Entry 7RJC (electron microscopy, 3.30 A resolution); this record covers chains K and E of the 10 polymer chains in the assembly.

Chain K:
Name: Cytochrome b
Source organism: Candida albicans (strain SC5314 / ATCC MYA-2876)
Reference sequence: P0C8L0 (CYB_CANAL); numbering as in UniProt (aligned over 1-387)
Chain sequence (387 residues; numbered 1 to 387; the number before each row is that of its first residue):
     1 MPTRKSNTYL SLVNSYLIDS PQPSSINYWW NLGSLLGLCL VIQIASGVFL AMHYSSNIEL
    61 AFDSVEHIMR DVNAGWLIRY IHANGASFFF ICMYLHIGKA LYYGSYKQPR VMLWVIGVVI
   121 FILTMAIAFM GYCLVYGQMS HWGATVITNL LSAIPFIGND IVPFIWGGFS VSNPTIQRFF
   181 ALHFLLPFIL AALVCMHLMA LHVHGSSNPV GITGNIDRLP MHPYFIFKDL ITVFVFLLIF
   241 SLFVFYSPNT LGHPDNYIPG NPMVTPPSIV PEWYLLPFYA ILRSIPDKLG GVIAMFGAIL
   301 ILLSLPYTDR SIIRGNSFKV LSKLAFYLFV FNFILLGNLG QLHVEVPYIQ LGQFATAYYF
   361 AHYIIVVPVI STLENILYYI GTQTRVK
Disordered / not traced: 384-387
Ion coordination: heme Fe site 1: His-82, His-183; heme Fe site 2: His-96, His-197
Small-molecule neighbours:
  - heme (HEM), molecule 1: Trp-29, Trp-30, Asn-31, Leu-32, Gly-33, Ser-34, Leu-36, Gly-37, Leu-40, Phe-89, Met-93, His-96, Ile-97, Lys-99, Ala-100, Ser-105, Arg-110, Leu-113, Trp-114, Gly-117, Val-118, Ile-120, Phe-121, Val-194, His-197, Leu-198, Leu-201, Gly-205, Ser-206, Ser-207
  - heme (HEM), molecule 2: Leu-40, Gln-43, Ile-44, Gly-47, Val-48, Leu-50, Ala-51, Tyr-54, Val-65, Ile-68, Arg-79, His-82, Ala-83, Ala-86, Phe-89, Phe-90, Thr-124, Ile-127, Ala-128, Gly-131, Tyr-132, Leu-134, Val-135, Phe-180, His-183, Phe-184, Pro-187, Leu-190, Asn-256, Glu-272, Tyr-274
  - ubiquinone-10 (U10), molecule 1: Tyr-16, Leu-17, Ser-20, Gln-22, Ile-26, Trp-30, Gly-33, Ser-34, Gly-37, Val-194, Cys-195, Leu-198, Leu-201, Ser-206, Met-221, Asp-229
  - ubiquinone-10 (U10), molecule 2: Ile-122, Leu-123, Met-125, Ala-126, Phe-129, Gly-143, Val-146, Ile-147, Ile-269, Pro-271, Leu-275, Phe-278, Tyr-279, Leu-282, Met-295, Phe-296, Ile-299
UniProt features mapped onto this chain:
  - binding site (heme b): His-82, His-96, His-183, His-197

Chain E:
Name: Cytochrome b-c1 complex subunit Rieske, mitochondrial
Source organism: Candida albicans (strain SC5314 / ATCC MYA-2876)
Notes: EC 7.1.1.8
Reference sequence: A0A1D8PJX3 (A0A1D8PJX3_CANAL); numbering as in UniProt (aligned over 1-213)
Chain sequence (213 residues; numbered 1 to 213; the number before each row is that of its first residue):
     1 MSSLAFRTLR NGLGLKSSVR ALSTTTTTLS NYQQPDYSSY LNNKSGQGSR NFTYFMVGSM
    61 GLLSAAGAKS TVEAFLSSFA ASADVLAMAK VEVKLGAIPE GKNVIIKWQG KPVFIRHRTA
   121 DEIEEANQVD IKTLRDPQND ADRVKKPEWL IMLGICTHLG CVPIGEAGDF GGWFCPCHGS
   181 HYDISGRIRK GPAPLNLEIP EYDFTDDETL LVG
Disordered / not traced: 1-79, 212-213
Ion coordination: 2Fe-2S cluster Fe near Leu-159 (its only coordinating residue here)
Small-molecule neighbours: 2Fe-2S cluster (FES): Cys-156, Thr-157, His-158, Leu-159, Gly-160, Cys-161, Cys-175, Cys-177, His-178, Pro-192, Ala-193
UniProt features mapped onto this chain:
  - binding site ([2Fe-2S] cluster): Cys-156, His-158, Cys-175, His-178

Interface between chain K and chain E:
Contacting residue pairs (16):
  Phe-164(K) with Ala-80(E), hydrophobic
  Gly-167(K) with Ala-81(E)
  Gly-168(K) with Val-85(E)
  Phe-169(K) with Leu-86(E), hydrophobic; Ala-89(E), hydrophobic; Gln-109(E)
  Ser-170(K) with Gln-109(E), hydrogen bond (side chain-backbone); Gly-110(E), hydrogen bond (side chain-backbone)
  Pro-262(K) with Gly-110(E)
  Met-263(K) with Ile-105(E), hydrophobic; Pro-112(E), hydrophobic
  Val-264(K) with Val-162(E)
  Thr-265(K) with Cys-161(E); Val-162(E); Cys-177(E)
  Pro-267(K) with Cys-177(E)
Other interface residues (no listed pair), chain K (12 interface residues in all): Pro-174, Pro-266
Other interface residues (no listed pair), chain E (16 interface residues in all): Ser-82, Lys-107, Lys-111, Gly-160

Summary:
Chain K and chain E form an interface of 12 and 16 residues respectively; the contacts include 2 hydrogen
bonds. Polar contacts include Ser-170(K)/Gln-109(E) and Ser-170(K)/Gly-110(E). Chain K binds heme and
ubiquinone-10. Bound to chain E: 2Fe-2S cluster.
Here chain K is Cytochrome b and chain E is Cytochrome b-c1 complex subunit Rieske, mitochondrial, both from
Candida albicans (strain SC5314 / ATCC MYA-2876). Entry 7RJC (Complex III2 from Candida albicans, inhibitor
free, Rieske head domain in intermediate position) was determined by electron microscopy, deposited together
with 7RJA, 7RJB, 7RJD and 7RJE.
